1T8W - chains B and C of the 6 polymer chains in the assembly; structure by X-ray diffraction, 2.80 A resolution.

Chain B (and C):
Molecule: AMP nucleosidase
Source organism: Escherichia coli
Notes: EC 3.2.2.4; chain C of this document is another copy of the same molecule, construct and numbering; everything in this record applies to it too
Reference sequence: P15272 (AMN_ECOLI); residues 1-484 here = UniProt positions 1-484
Sequence (484 residues; row label = number of the first residue in the row):
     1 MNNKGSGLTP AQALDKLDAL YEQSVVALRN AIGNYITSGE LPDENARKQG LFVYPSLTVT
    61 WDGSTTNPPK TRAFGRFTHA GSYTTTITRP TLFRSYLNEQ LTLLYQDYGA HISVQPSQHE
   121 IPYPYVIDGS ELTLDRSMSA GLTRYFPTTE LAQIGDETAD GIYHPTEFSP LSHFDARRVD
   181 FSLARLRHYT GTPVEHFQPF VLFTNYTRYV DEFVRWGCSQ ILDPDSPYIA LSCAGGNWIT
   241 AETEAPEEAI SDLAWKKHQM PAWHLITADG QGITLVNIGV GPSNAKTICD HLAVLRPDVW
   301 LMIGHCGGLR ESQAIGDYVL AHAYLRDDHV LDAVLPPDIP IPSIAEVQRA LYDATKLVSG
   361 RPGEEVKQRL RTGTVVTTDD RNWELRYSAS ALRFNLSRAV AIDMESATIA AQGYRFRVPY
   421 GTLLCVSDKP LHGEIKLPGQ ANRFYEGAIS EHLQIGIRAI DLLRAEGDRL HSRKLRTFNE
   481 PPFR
Disordered / not traced: 1-7, 152-167
Differences from the reference sequence: modified residue (138, 260, 302, 404)
Modified residues: Mse138, Mse260, Mse302, Mse404 (selenomethionine; parent Met)
From the paper describing this entry:
  - catalytic residues: Asp428 (proposed by the authors, not directly observed)

Interface between chain B and chain C:
Pairs across the interface - 68 pairs, chain B then chain C:
  Lys70(B) with Glu311(C), salt bridge; Ser312(C)
  Thr71(B) with Lys367(C); Gln368(C)
  Arg76(B) with Ser312(C)
  Thr78(B) with Glu311(C)
  Leu309(B) with Phe478(C)
  Arg310(B) with Arg476(C), hydrogen bond (side chain-backbone); Phe478(C)
  Glu311(B) with Lys70(C), salt bridge
  His322(B) with Pro342(C); Lys474(C)
  Ala323(B) with Pro340(C), hydrophobic
  Tyr324(B) with Pro340(C)
  Leu325(B) with Asp338(C)
  Pro336(B) with Leu396(C)
  Pro337(B) with Asp338(C)
  Asp338(B) with Leu325(C); Pro337(C); Arg393(C), salt bridge
  Ile339(B) with Leu396(C); Ser397(C)
  Pro340(B) with Ala323(C), hydrophobic; Tyr324(C); Leu325(C)
  Pro342(B) with His322(C)
  Glu364(B) with Arg469(C)
  Lys367(B) with Thr71(C); Arg473(C), hydrogen bond (backbone-side chain)
  Gln368(B) with Thr71(C)
  Leu370(B) with Arg473(C), hydrogen bond (backbone-side chain)
  Arg371(B) with Arg473(C)
  Arg393(B) with Asp338(C), salt bridge
  Phe394(B) with Phe478(C)
  Asn395(B) with Thr477(C); Phe478(C); Asn479(C), hydrogen bond
  Leu396(B) with Pro336(C); Ile339(C); Tyr414(C), hydrogen bond (backbone-side chain)
  Ser397(B) with Ile339(C); Tyr414(C), hydrogen bond (backbone-side chain)
  Arg398(B) with Tyr414(C), hydrogen bond (side chain-backbone); Arg415(C); Leu475(C), hydrogen bond (side chain-backbone); Arg476(C); Thr477(C)
  Ala399(B) with Phe478(C)
  Tyr414(B) with Leu396(C), hydrogen bond (side chain-backbone); Ser397(C), hydrogen bond (side chain-backbone); Arg398(C), hydrogen bond (backbone-side chain)
  Arg415(B) with Arg398(C)
  Arg469(B) with Glu365(C), salt bridge
  Arg473(B) with Lys367(C), hydrogen bond (side chain-backbone); Leu370(C), hydrogen bond (side chain-backbone); Arg371(C)
  Lys474(B) with His322(C)
  Leu475(B) with Arg398(C), hydrogen bond (backbone-side chain)
  Arg476(B) with Arg310(C), hydrogen bond (backbone-side chain); Arg398(C)
  Thr477(B) with Asn395(C); Arg398(C)
  Phe478(B) with Leu309(C); Arg310(C); Phe394(C); Asn395(C); Ala399(C)
  Asn479(B) with Asn395(C)
Other interface residues (no listed pair), chain B (47 interface residues in all): Ser312, Val334, Leu335, Ser343, Thr372, Thr374, Arg417, Leu431
Other interface residues (no listed pair), chain C (48 interface residues in all): Arg76, Thr78, Val334, Leu335, Ser343, Thr372, Thr374, Arg417, Leu431, Ser472

Summary:
47 residues of chain B and 48 residues of chain C are in contact; the contacts include 15 hydrogen bonds and 5
salt bridges. Among the polar pairs are Lys70(B)-Glu311(C), Asp338(B)-Arg393(C) and Arg469(B)-Glu365(C). From
the paper: the catalytic residue Asp428(B).
Chain B and chain C are both AMP nucleosidase (Escherichia coli); the structure, Crystal Structure of E. coli
AMP Nucleosidase, was determined by X-ray diffraction, deposited together with 1T8R, 1T8S and 1T8Y.
